PDB entry 6EU3 | electron microscopy, 3.30 A resolution | chains A and B of the 17 polymer chains in the assembly

Chain A:
Molecule: DNA-directed RNA polymerase III subunit RPC1
Source organism: Saccharomyces cerevisiae (strain ATCC 204508 / S288c)
Notes: EC 2.7.7.6
Reference sequence: P04051 (RPC1_YEAST); numbering as in UniProt (aligned over 1-1460)
Sequence (1460 residues; row label = number of the first residue in the row):
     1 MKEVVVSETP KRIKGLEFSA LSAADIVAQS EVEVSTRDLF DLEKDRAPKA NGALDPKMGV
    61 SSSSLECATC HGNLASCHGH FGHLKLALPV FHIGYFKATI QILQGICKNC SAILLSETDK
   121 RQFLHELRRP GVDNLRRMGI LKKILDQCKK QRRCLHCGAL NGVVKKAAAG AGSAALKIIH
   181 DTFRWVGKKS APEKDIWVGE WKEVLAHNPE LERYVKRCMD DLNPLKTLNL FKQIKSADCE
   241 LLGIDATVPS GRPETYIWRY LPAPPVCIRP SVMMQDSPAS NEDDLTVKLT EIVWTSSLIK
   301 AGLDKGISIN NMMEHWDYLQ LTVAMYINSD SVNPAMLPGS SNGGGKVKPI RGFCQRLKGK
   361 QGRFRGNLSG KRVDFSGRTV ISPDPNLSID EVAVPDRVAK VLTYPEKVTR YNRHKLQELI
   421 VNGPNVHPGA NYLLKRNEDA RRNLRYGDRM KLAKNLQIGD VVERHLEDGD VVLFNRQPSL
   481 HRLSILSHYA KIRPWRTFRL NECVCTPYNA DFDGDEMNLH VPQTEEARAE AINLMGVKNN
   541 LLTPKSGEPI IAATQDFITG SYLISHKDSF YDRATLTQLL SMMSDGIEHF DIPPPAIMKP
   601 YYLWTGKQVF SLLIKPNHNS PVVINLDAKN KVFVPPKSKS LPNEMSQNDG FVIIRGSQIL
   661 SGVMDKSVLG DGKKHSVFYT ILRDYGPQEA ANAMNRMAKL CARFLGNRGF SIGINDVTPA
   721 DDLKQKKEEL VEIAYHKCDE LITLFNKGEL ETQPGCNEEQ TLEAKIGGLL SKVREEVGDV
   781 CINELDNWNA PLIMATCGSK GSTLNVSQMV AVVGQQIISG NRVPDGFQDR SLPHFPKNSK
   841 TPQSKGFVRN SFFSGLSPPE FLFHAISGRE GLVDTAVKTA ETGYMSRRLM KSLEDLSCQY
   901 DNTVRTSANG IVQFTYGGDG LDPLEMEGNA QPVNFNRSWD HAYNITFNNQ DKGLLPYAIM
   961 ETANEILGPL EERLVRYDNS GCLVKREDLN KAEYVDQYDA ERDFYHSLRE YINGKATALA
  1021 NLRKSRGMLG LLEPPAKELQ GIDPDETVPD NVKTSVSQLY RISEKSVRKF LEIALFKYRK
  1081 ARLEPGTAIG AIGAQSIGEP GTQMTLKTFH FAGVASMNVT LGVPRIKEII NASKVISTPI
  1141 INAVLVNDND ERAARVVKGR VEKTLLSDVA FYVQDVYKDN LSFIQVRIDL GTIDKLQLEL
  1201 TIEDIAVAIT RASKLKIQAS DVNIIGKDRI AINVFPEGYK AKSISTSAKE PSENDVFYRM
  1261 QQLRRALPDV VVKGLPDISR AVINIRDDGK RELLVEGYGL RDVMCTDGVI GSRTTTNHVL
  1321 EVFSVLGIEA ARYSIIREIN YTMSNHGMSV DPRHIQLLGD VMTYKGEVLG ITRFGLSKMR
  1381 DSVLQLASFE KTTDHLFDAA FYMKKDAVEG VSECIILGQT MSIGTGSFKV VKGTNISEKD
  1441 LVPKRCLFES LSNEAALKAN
Disordered / not traced: 1, 169-174, 330-365, 1237-1251
UniProt features mapped onto this chain:
  - region: Pro858 to Glu870 (Bridging helix)
  - binding site (Zn(2+)): Cys67, Cys70, Cys77, His80, Cys107, Cys110, Cys154
  - binding site (Mg(2+)): Asp511, Asp513, Asp515
Metal / ion sites: Zn2+ site 1: Cys67, Cys70, Cys77; Zn2+ site 2: Cys107, Cys154, Cys157; Mg2+: Asp511, Asp513, Asp515

Chain B:
Molecule: DNA-directed RNA polymerase III subunit RPC2
Source organism: Saccharomyces cerevisiae (strain ATCC 204508 / S288c)
Notes: EC 2.7.7.6
Reference sequence: P22276 (RPC2_YEAST); residues 1-1149 here = UniProt positions 1-1149
Sequence (1149 residues; numbered 1 to 1149; the number before each row is that of its first residue):
     1 MVAATKRRKT HIHKHVKDEA FDDLLKPVYK GKKLTDEINT AQDKWHLLPA FLKVKGLVKQ
    61 HLDSFNYFVD TDLKKIIKAN QLILSDVDPE FYLKYVDIRV GKKSSSSTKD YLTPPHECRL
   121 RDMTYSAPIY VDIEYTRGRN IIMHKDVEIG RMPIMLRSNK CILYDADESK MAKLNECPLD
   181 PGGYFIVNGT EKVILVQEQL SKNRIIVEAD EKKGIVQASV TSSTHERKSK TYVITKNGKI
   241 YLKHNSIAEE IPIAIVLKAC GILSDLEIMQ LVCGNDSSYQ DIFAVNLEES SKLDIYTQQQ
   301 ALEYIGAKVK TMRRQKLTIL QEGIEAIATT VIAHLTVEAL DFREKALYIA MMTRRVVMAM
   361 YNPKMIDDRD YVGNKRLELA GQLISLLFED LFKKFNNDFK LSIDKVLKKP NRAMEYDALL
   421 SINVHSNNIT SGLNRAISTG NWSLKRFKME RAGVTHVLSR LSYISALGMM TRISSQFEKS
   481 RKVSGPRALQ PSQFGMLCTA DTPEGEACGL VKNLALMTHI TTDDEEEPIK KLCYVLGVED
   541 ITLIDSASLH LNYGVYLNGT LIGSIRFPTK FVTQFRHLRR TGKVSEFISI YSNSHQMAVH
   601 IATDGGRICR PLIIVSDGQS RVKDIHLRKL LDGELDFDDF LKLGLVEYLD VNEENDSYIA
   661 LYEKDIVPSM THLEIEPFTI LGAVAGLIPY PHHNQSPRNT YQCAMGKQAI GAIAYNQFKR
   721 IDTLLYLMTY PQQPMVKTKT IELIDYDKLP AGQNATVAVM SYSGYDIEDA LVLNKSSIDR
   781 GFGRCETRRK TTTVLKRYAN HTQDIIGGMR VDENGDPIWQ HQSLGPDGLG EVGMKVQSGQ
   841 IYINKSVPTN SADAPNPNNV NVQTQYREAP VIYRGPEPSH IDQVMMSVSD NDQALIKVLL
   901 RQNRRPELGD KFSSRHGQKG VCGIIVKQED MPFNDQGIVP DIIMNPHGFP SRMTVGKMIE
   961 LISGKAGVLN GTLEYGTCFG GSKLEDMSKI LVDQGFNYSG KDMLYSGITG ECLQAYIFFG
  1021 PIYYQKLKHM VLDKMHARAR GPRAVLTRQP TEGRSRDGGL RLGEMERDCV IAYGASQLLL
  1081 ERLMISSDAF EVDVCDKCGL MGYSGWCTTC KSAENIIKMT IPYAAKLLFQ ELLSMNIAPR
  1141 LRLEDIFQQ
Disordered / not traced: 1-35
UniProt features mapped onto this chain:
  - zinc finger: Cys1095 to Cys1110 (C4-type)
  - binding site (Zn(2+)): Cys1095, Cys1098, Cys1107, Cys1110
Metal / ion sites: Zn2+: Cys1095, Lys1097, Cys1098, Cys1107
Reported in the primary citation:
  - conformationally variable residues (loop rearrangement): Pro1042 to Arg1061

Interface between chain A and chain B:
Contacting residue pairs (329; chain A residue first):
  Pro10(A) - Asp1145(B)
  Pro10(A) - Ile1146(B)  hydrogen bond (backbone-backbone)
  Pro10(A) - Phe1147(B)  hydrophobic
  Lys11(A) - Ile1117(B)
  Lys11(A) - Glu1144(B)
  Lys11(A) - Asp1145(B)
  Arg12(A) - Arg1142(B)
  Arg12(A) - Leu1143(B)
  Arg12(A) - Glu1144(B)  salt bridge
  Arg12(A) - Ile1146(B)
  Ile13(A) - Leu1141(B)  hydrophobic
  Ile13(A) - Arg1142(B)
  Lys14(A) - Arg1142(B)  hydrogen bond (backbone-backbone)
  Lys14(A) - Leu1143(B)
  Lys14(A) - Glu1144(B)
  Gly15(A) - Arg1140(B)
  Gly15(A) - Arg1142(B)
  Leu16(A) - Arg1140(B)
  Leu16(A) - Leu1141(B)  hydrophobic
  Glu17(A) - Ala1138(B)
  Glu17(A) - Arg1140(B)  hydrogen bond (backbone-backbone)
  Glu17(A) - Arg1142(B)  salt bridge
  Phe18(A) - Ala1138(B)
  Ser19(A) - Ile1137(B)
  Ser19(A) - Ala1138(B)  hydrogen bond (backbone-backbone)
  Ala20(A) - Asn1136(B)
  Leu21(A) - Leu1133(B)  hydrophobic
  Leu21(A) - Asn1136(B)  hydrogen bond (backbone-side chain)
  Leu21(A) - Ala1138(B)  hydrophobic
  Asp25(A) - Arg1140(B)  salt bridge
  Ala28(A) - Thr1108(B)
  Gln29(A) - Leu1100(B)
  Gln29(A) - Thr1108(B)
  Gln29(A) - Thr1109(B)
  Gln29(A) - Leu1133(B)
  Glu31(A) - Trp1106(B)
  Glu31(A) - Thr1108(B)
  Thr69(A) - Tyr1103(B)
  Cys70(A) - Tyr1103(B)  hydrophobic
  His78(A) - Phe1090(B)
  His78(A) - Glu1091(B)
  His78(A) - Tyr1103(B)
  His78(A) - Lys1126(B)  hydrogen bond (backbone-side chain)
  His78(A) - Gln1130(B)  hydrogen bond (backbone-side chain)
  His80(A) - Tyr1103(B)
  Phe81(A) - Leu1133(B)  hydrophobic
  Tyr95(A) - Asn1136(B)  hydrogen bond (side chain-backbone)
  Thr255(A) - Asn1136(B)  hydrogen bond (backbone-side chain)
  Pro262(A) - Leu1133(B)
  Pro262(A) - Ser1134(B)
  Pro264(A) - Ser1134(B)
  Cys267(A) - Tyr1123(B)
  Ile268(A) - Gln1130(B)
  Pro278(A) - Ala852(B)
  Pro278(A) - Asp853(B)
  Ser369(A) - Arg1061(B)
  Ser369(A) - Leu1062(B)
  Ser369(A) - Gly1063(B)
  Gly370(A) - Arg1061(B)  hydrogen bond (backbone-side chain)
  Lys371(A) - Arg1061(B)
  Lys371(A) - Leu1062(B)  hydrogen bond (backbone-backbone)
  Lys371(A) - Asp1088(B)  salt bridge
  Lys371(A) - Ala1124(B)
  Arg372(A) - Arg1038(B)
  Arg372(A) - Ser1087(B)  hydrogen bond (backbone-side chain)
  Val373(A) - Arg1038(B)
  Val373(A) - Leu1060(B)
  Val373(A) - Leu1062(B)  hydrophobic
  Val373(A) - Arg1082(B)
  Asp374(A) - Arg1038(B)  salt bridge
  Asp374(A) - Ala1039(B)
  Asp374(A) - Arg1082(B)  hydrogen bond (backbone-side chain)
  Asp374(A) - Ser1086(B)  hydrogen bond (backbone-backbone)
  Phe375(A) - Arg1038(B)  hydrogen bond (backbone-backbone)
  Phe375(A) - Ala1039(B)  hydrogen bond (backbone-backbone)
  Phe375(A) - Arg1040(B)
  Phe375(A) - Arg1082(B)
  Ser376(A) - Ala1037(B)
  Ser376(A) - Arg1038(B)  hydrogen bond (backbone-backbone)
  Ser376(A) - Leu1060(B)
  Gly377(A) - His1036(B)
  Gly377(A) - Leu1060(B)
  Arg378(A) - Lys1034(B)
  Arg378(A) - His1036(B)  hydrogen bond (backbone-backbone)
  Arg378(A) - Asp1057(B)  hydrogen bond (side chain-backbone)
  Arg378(A) - Gly1059(B)
  Arg378(A) - Leu1060(B)
  Val380(A) - Val1031(B)  hydrophobic
  Pro383(A) - Tyr765(B)
  Pro383(A) - Ala770(B)  hydrophobic
  Asp384(A) - Tyr765(B)  hydrogen bond
  Pro385(A) - Gly764(B)
  Pro385(A) - Tyr765(B)
  Asn386(A) - Tyr765(B)  hydrogen bond
  Val398(A) - Met1035(B)  hydrophobic
  Val401(A) - Ala1039(B)
  Val401(A) - Val1045(B)  hydrophobic
  Val401(A) - Leu1046(B)  hydrophobic
  Leu402(A) - Ala1037(B)  hydrophobic
  Arg441(A) - Arg1040(B)
  Glu463(A) - Arg1040(B)  salt bridge
  Leu473(A) - Leu1078(B)  hydrophobic
  Asn475(A) - Glu1066(B)
  Gln477(A) - Asp1057(B)
  Gln477(A) - Gly1059(B)
  Gln477(A) - Glu1066(B)
  Ser479(A) - Met1065(B)
  Ser479(A) - Glu1066(B)  hydrogen bond
  Ser479(A) - Cys1069(B)
  His481(A) - Cys1069(B)  hydrogen bond (backbone-side chain)
  Arg482(A) - Cys1069(B)
  Arg482(A) - Ala1072(B)  hydrogen bond (side chain-backbone)
  Arg482(A) - Tyr1073(B)  hydrogen bond (backbone-side chain)
  Ile485(A) - Glu1066(B)
  Ile485(A) - Cys1069(B)  hydrophobic
  Ile485(A) - Tyr1073(B)  hydrogen bond (backbone-side chain)
  Trp495(A) - Glu907(B)
  Arg496(A) - Pro876(B)
  Arg496(A) - Val1031(B)
  Arg496(A) - Leu1032(B)
  Arg496(A) - Met1035(B)
  Arg499(A) - Leu908(B)
  Glu502(A) - Ile767(B)
  Cys505(A) - Glu768(B)  hydrogen bond
  Ala510(A) - Glu768(B)
  Asp511(A) - Glu768(B)
  Asp511(A) - Asp769(B)
  Phe512(A) - Glu768(B)
  Asp513(A) - Asp769(B)
  Asp513(A) - Lys911(B)
  Asp513(A) - Lys919(B)
  Gly514(A) - Val921(B)
  Glu516(A) - Lys1034(B)  salt bridge
  Asn518(A) - Gly1059(B)
  His520(A) - Arg1061(B)
  His520(A) - Arg1082(B)
  Val521(A) - Arg1082(B)  hydrogen bond (backbone-side chain)
  Pro522(A) - Glu1081(B)
  Gln523(A) - Glu1081(B)  hydrogen bond (backbone-side chain)
  Gln523(A) - Arg1082(B)
  Gln523(A) - Ser1086(B)
  Thr524(A) - Glu1081(B)
  Glu526(A) - Gln1077(B)
  Ala527(A) - Gln1077(B)
  Ala527(A) - Leu1078(B)  hydrophobic
  Ala527(A) - Glu1081(B)
  Glu530(A) - Ala1075(B)
  Glu530(A) - Ser1076(B)
  Glu530(A) - Gln1077(B)  hydrogen bond (side chain-backbone)
  Glu530(A) - Leu1078(B)  hydrogen bond (side chain-backbone)
  Leu534(A) - Tyr1073(B)
  Met535(A) - Val1070(B)  hydrophobic
  Met535(A) - Tyr1073(B)  hydrophobic
  Met535(A) - Leu1078(B)  hydrophobic
  Asn540(A) - Tyr1073(B)
  Gln555(A) - Ile767(B)  hydrogen bond (side chain-backbone)
  Gln555(A) - Glu768(B)
  Gln555(A) - Asn945(B)
  Gln555(A) - His947(B)
  Asp556(A) - Asp766(B)
  Asp556(A) - Ile767(B)
  Asp556(A) - Asn945(B)  hydrogen bond
  Asp556(A) - His947(B)  salt bridge
  Thr559(A) - His947(B)
  Ala702(A) - Ser763(B)
  Ala702(A) - Gly764(B)
  Leu705(A) - Ser761(B)
  Gly706(A) - Ser761(B)
  Gly706(A) - Tyr762(B)
  Asn707(A) - Ser1006(B)  hydrogen bond
  Asn707(A) - Ile1008(B)
  Asn707(A) - Leu1013(B)
  Arg708(A) - Leu1013(B)
  Arg708(A) - Gln1014(B)  hydrogen bond (backbone-backbone)
  Arg708(A) - Ala1015(B)
  Gly709(A) - Ala1015(B)
  Phe710(A) - Val759(B)
  Phe710(A) - Met760(B)
  Phe710(A) - Ser761(B)
  Phe710(A) - Pro946(B)
  Phe710(A) - His947(B)
  Ser711(A) - Val759(B)
  Ser711(A) - Lys1001(B)
  Ser711(A) - Tyr1016(B)  hydrogen bond (side chain-backbone)
  Ser711(A) - Ile1017(B)
  Ser711(A) - Phe1018(B)
  Ile712(A) - Pro946(B)  hydrophobic
  Ile712(A) - Phe949(B)  hydrophobic
  Ile712(A) - Met958(B)  hydrophobic
  Ile712(A) - Lys1001(B)  hydrogen bond (backbone-side chain)
  Gly713(A) - Met958(B)
  Gly713(A) - Lys1001(B)
  Gly713(A) - Phe1018(B)
  Ile714(A) - Met958(B)  hydrophobic
  Ile714(A) - Ile962(B)  hydrophobic
  Ile714(A) - Ser999(B)
  Asn715(A) - Tyr998(B)
  Asn715(A) - Ser999(B)
  Asp716(A) - Lys1001(B)  salt bridge
  Met794(A) - Pro946(B)
  Met794(A) - His947(B)  hydrogen bond
  Met794(A) - Pro950(B)  hydrophobic
  Ser799(A) - His947(B)
  Lys800(A) - His947(B)
  Lys800(A) - Ser951(B)
  Lys800(A) - Arg952(B)
  Asn805(A) - Pro950(B)
  Asn805(A) - Met953(B)
  Gln808(A) - Met953(B)
  Met809(A) - Phe949(B)
  Met809(A) - Pro950(B)  hydrophobic
  Met809(A) - Met953(B)  hydrophobic
  Met809(A) - Val955(B)  hydrophobic
  Gly826(A) - Tyr371(B)
  Gly826(A) - Pro491(B)
  Phe827(A) - Tyr371(B)
  Phe827(A) - Ser492(B)
  Phe827(A) - Val651(B)
  Phe827(A) - Glu654(B)
  Phe827(A) - Asn655(B)
  Gln828(A) - His595(B)
  Gln828(A) - Asn655(B)
  Arg830(A) - Glu654(B)
  Arg830(A) - Asn655(B)  hydrogen bond (side chain-backbone)
  Arg830(A) - Ser657(B)  hydrogen bond (side chain-backbone)
  Arg830(A) - Tyr658(B)
  Ser831(A) - Pro491(B)
  Leu832(A) - Phe494(B)  hydrophobic
  Pro833(A) - Glu654(B)
  Pro833(A) - Tyr658(B)
  Pro833(A) - Ile659(B)  hydrogen bond (backbone-backbone)
  His834(A) - Phe494(B)
  His834(A) - Tyr658(B)
  His834(A) - Ile659(B)  hydrogen bond (side chain-backbone)
  His834(A) - Ala660(B)
  His834(A) - Leu661(B)
  His834(A) - Glu674(B)
  Phe835(A) - Tyr658(B)
  Pro836(A) - Tyr658(B)
  Lys837(A) - Asn655(B)  hydrogen bond (side chain-backbone)
  Phe852(A) - His693(B)
  Phe852(A) - Asn694(B)
  Phe852(A) - Gln695(B)
  Phe852(A) - Val955(B)
  Phe853(A) - His693(B)  hydrogen bond (backbone-side chain)
  Ser854(A) - His693(B)
  Gly855(A) - His692(B)
  Gly855(A) - His693(B)
  Leu856(A) - His692(B)  hydrogen bond (backbone-backbone)
  Leu856(A) - Phe979(B)
  Ser857(A) - Phe979(B)
  Pro858(A) - Pro677(B)  hydrophobic
  Pro858(A) - Phe979(B)
  Pro859(A) - Leu661(B)
  Phe861(A) - Thr499(B)
  Phe861(A) - Pro691(B)
  Phe861(A) - Phe979(B)  hydrophobic
  Leu862(A) - Leu489(B)  hydrophobic
  Leu862(A) - Phe494(B)  hydrophobic
  Leu862(A) - Thr499(B)
  His864(A) - Gln695(B)
  His864(A) - Ser696(B)  hydrogen bond (backbone-side chain)
  Ala865(A) - Leu489(B)
  Ala865(A) - Ser696(B)
  Ile866(A) - Leu489(B)
  Ile866(A) - Pro491(B)  hydrophobic
  Gly868(A) - Ser696(B)
  Gly868(A) - Pro697(B)
  Arg869(A) - Arg487(B)  hydrogen bond (side chain-backbone)
  Arg869(A) - Leu489(B)
  Arg869(A) - Gln493(B)
  Arg869(A) - Thr502(B)
  Arg869(A) - Gly509(B)
  Arg869(A) - Lys512(B)
  Leu872(A) - Glu504(B)
  Leu872(A) - Cys508(B)  hydrophobic
  Leu872(A) - Pro697(B)  hydrophobic
  Leu872(A) - Thr700(B)
  Leu872(A) - Tyr701(B)  hydrophobic
  Val873(A) - Arg487(B)
  Val873(A) - Cys508(B)
  Ala876(A) - Gly505(B)
  Ala876(A) - Cys508(B)  hydrophobic
  Val877(A) - Arg487(B)
  Gly883(A) - Met1065(B)
  Arg887(A) - Glu1064(B)  salt bridge
  Arg887(A) - Arg1067(B)
  Arg887(A) - Asp1068(B)  salt bridge
  Met890(A) - Asp1068(B)
  Glu894(A) - Arg1067(B)  salt bridge
  Ala1088(A) - Ile1071(B)
  Ala1091(A) - Ile1071(B)  hydrophobic
  Ile1092(A) - Ala1072(B)
  Gln1095(A) - Asp1068(B)  hydrogen bond (side chain-backbone)
  Gln1095(A) - Cys1069(B)
  Gln1095(A) - Ala1072(B)
  Phe1257(A) - Glu288(B)
  Tyr1258(A) - Glu288(B)
  Tyr1258(A) - Ser291(B)  hydrogen bond
  Tyr1258(A) - Lys292(B)
  Gln1261(A) - Glu288(B)
  Arg1265(A) - Asp281(B)  hydrogen bond (side chain-backbone)
  Arg1265(A) - Ala284(B)
  Arg1265(A) - Val285(B)
  Leu1384(A) - Leu1128(B)  hydrophobic
  Leu1396(A) - Leu1132(B)  hydrophobic
  Leu1396(A) - Ile1137(B)  hydrophobic
  Phe1397(A) - Met1135(B)  hydrophobic
  Val1411(A) - Ile1071(B)  hydrophobic
  Ile1415(A) - Arg1067(B)
  Ile1416(A) - Pro1122(B)
  Ile1416(A) - Ala1125(B)
  Leu1417(A) - Pro1122(B)
  Leu1417(A) - Phe1129(B)  hydrophobic
  Gly1418(A) - Leu1080(B)
  Gly1418(A) - Met1084(B)
  Gly1418(A) - Pro1122(B)
  Gln1419(A) - Leu1080(B)
  Thr1420(A) - Gln1077(B)
  Thr1420(A) - Leu1080(B)
  Met1421(A) - Gly1074(B)
  Met1421(A) - Ala1075(B)
  Met1421(A) - Ser1076(B)
  Met1421(A) - Leu1079(B)  hydrophobic
  Gly1424(A) - Gly1074(B)
  Thr1425(A) - Gly1074(B)  hydrogen bond (side chain-backbone)
  Thr1425(A) - Ala1075(B)
  Thr1425(A) - Ser1076(B)
  Gly1426(A) - Ser1076(B)  hydrogen bond (backbone-side chain)
Interface residues without a listed pair, chain A (177 interface residues in all): Ser30, His92, Ser250, Tyr256, Pro265, Leu368, Thr379, Ile381, Ser382, Arg397, Arg476, Leu483, Leu486, Thr554, Phe557, Val717, Gly801, Gln1262, Ala1400, Ser1412, Ile1423
Interface residues without a listed pair, chain B (174 interface residues in all): Ala488, Tyr662, Ile680, Leu681, Glu877, Gly909, Gly920, Cys922, Gly923, Gly948, Ile959, Leu984, Thr1009, Gly1041, Gly1058, Leu1083, Gly1102, Met1119, Ile1121, Pro1139

Overview:
The interface between chain A and chain B involves 177 residues on one side and 174 on the other, with 52
hydrogen bonds and 12 salt bridges. Among the polar pairs are Arg12(A)-Glu1144(B), Glu17(A)-Arg1142(B) and
Asp25(A)-Arg1140(B). From the paper: conformational variability at Pro1042(B).
Chain A is DNA-directed RNA polymerase III subunit RPC1 and chain B is DNA-directed RNA polymerase III subunit
RPC2, both from Saccharomyces cerevisiae (strain ATCC 204508 / S288c); the structure, Apo RNA Polymerase III -
closed conformation (cPOL3), was determined by electron microscopy (same publication as 6EU0, 6EU1 and 6EU2).
